Entry 2YH2 (X-ray diffraction, 2.20 A resolution); this record covers chains A and B of the 4 polymer chains in the assembly.

[Chain A (and B)]
Molecule: Esterase
Organism: Pyrobaculum calidifontis
Notes: EC 3.1.1.1; chain B of this document is another copy of the same molecule, construct and numbering; everything in this record applies to it too
UniProtKB: Q8NKS0 (Q8NKS0_9CREN); numbering as in UniProt (aligned over 1-313)
Amino-acid sequence (313 residues; each row starts with the number of its first residue):
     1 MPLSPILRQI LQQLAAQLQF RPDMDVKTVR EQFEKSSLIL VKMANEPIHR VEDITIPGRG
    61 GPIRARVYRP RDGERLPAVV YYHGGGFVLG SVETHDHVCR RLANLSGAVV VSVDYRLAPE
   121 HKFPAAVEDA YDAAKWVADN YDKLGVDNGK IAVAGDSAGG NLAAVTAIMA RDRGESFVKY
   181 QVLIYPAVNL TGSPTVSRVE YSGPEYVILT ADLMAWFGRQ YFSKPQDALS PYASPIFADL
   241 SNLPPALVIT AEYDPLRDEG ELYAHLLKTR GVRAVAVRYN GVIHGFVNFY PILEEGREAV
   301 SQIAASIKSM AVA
Not modelled in the structure: 15-19 (chain B: 1, 14-18)

[Interface between chain A and chain B]
Residue-residue contacts (72):
  Met1(A) - Glu261(B)
  Met1(A) - His265(B)
  Met1(A) - Ala276(B)  hydrophobic
  Pro2(A) - His265(B)
  Leu3(A) - His265(B)
  Ser4(A) - Lys268(B)  hydrogen bond
  Tyr180(A) - Glu298(B)
  Leu247(A) - Glu298(B)
  Glu261(A) - Asn280(B)  hydrogen bond
  His265(A) - Pro2(B)
  Lys268(A) - Ser4(B)
  Lys268(A) - Pro5(B)
  Lys268(A) - Glu294(B)  salt bridge
  Lys268(A) - Glu295(B)  salt bridge
  Arg273(A) - Glu294(B)
  Arg273(A) - Arg297(B)
  Ala274(A) - Glu294(B)  hydrogen bond (backbone-side chain)
  Ala274(A) - Glu295(B)
  Val275(A) - Tyr279(B)  hydrophobic
  Val275(A) - Glu294(B)
  Val275(A) - Glu295(B)
  Ala276(A) - Tyr279(B)
  Ala276(A) - Asn280(B)  hydrogen bond (backbone-backbone)
  Val277(A) - Val277(B)  hydrophobic
  Val277(A) - Arg278(B)
  Val277(A) - Tyr279(B)
  Arg278(A) - Ala276(B)
  Arg278(A) - Val277(B)
  Arg278(A) - Arg278(B)  hydrogen bond (backbone-backbone)
  Tyr279(A) - Val275(B)  hydrophobic
  Tyr279(A) - Ala276(B)
  Tyr279(A) - Val277(B)  hydrophobic
  Tyr279(A) - Gln302(B)  hydrogen bond
  Asn280(A) - Glu261(B)  hydrogen bond
  Asn280(A) - Ala276(B)  hydrogen bond (backbone-backbone)
  Glu294(A) - Lys268(B)  salt bridge
  Glu294(A) - Arg273(B)
  Glu294(A) - Ala274(B)  hydrogen bond (side chain-backbone)
  Glu294(A) - Val275(B)
  Glu294(A) - Val312(B)
  Glu295(A) - Lys268(B)  salt bridge
  Glu295(A) - Ala274(B)
  Glu295(A) - Val275(B)
  Arg297(A) - Arg273(B)
  Arg297(A) - Ala311(B)  hydrogen bond (side chain-backbone)
  Arg297(A) - Val312(B)  hydrogen bond (side chain-backbone)
  Arg297(A) - Ala313(B)  hydrogen bond (side chain-backbone)
  Glu298(A) - Tyr180(B)
  Glu298(A) - Leu247(B)
  Glu298(A) - Gln302(B)  hydrogen bond
  Glu298(A) - Ser306(B)  hydrogen bond
  Glu298(A) - Ala311(B)
  Glu298(A) - Val312(B)
  Ser301(A) - Ala305(B)  hydrogen bond (side chain-backbone)
  Ser301(A) - Ser306(B)
  Ser301(A) - Ser309(B)
  Ser301(A) - Ala311(B)
  Gln302(A) - Tyr279(B)  hydrogen bond
  Gln302(A) - Glu298(B)  hydrogen bond
  Gln302(A) - Gln302(B)  hydrogen bond
  Ala305(A) - Ser301(B)
  Ala305(A) - Ala305(B)  hydrophobic
  Ser306(A) - Glu298(B)  hydrogen bond
  Ser306(A) - Ser301(B)
  Ser309(A) - Ser301(B)
  Ala311(A) - Arg297(B)  hydrogen bond (backbone-side chain)
  Ala311(A) - Glu298(B)
  Ala311(A) - Ser301(B)
  Val312(A) - Glu294(B)
  Val312(A) - Arg297(B)  hydrogen bond (backbone-side chain)
  Val312(A) - Glu298(B)
  Ala313(A) - Arg297(B)  hydrogen bond (backbone-side chain)
Other interface residues (no listed pair), chain A (31 interface residues in all): Pro5, Val272
Other interface residues (no listed pair), chain B (30 interface residues in all): Leu3, Ala264

[In short]
The interface between chain A and chain B involves 31 residues on one side and 30 on the other, with 22
hydrogen bonds and 4 salt bridges. Among the polar pairs are Lys268(A)-Glu294(B), Lys268(A)-Glu295(B) and
Ser4(A)-Lys268(B).
Both chains are Esterase (Pyrobaculum calidifontis). Entry 2YH2 (Pyrobaculum calidifontis esterase monoclinic
form) was determined by X-ray diffraction together with 3ZWQ from the same study.
